Entry 4OHO (X-ray diffraction, 2.58 A resolution); this record covers chain A.

== Chain A ==
Name: Glucokinase regulatory protein
From: Homo sapiens
UniProt: Q14397 (GCKR_HUMAN); numbering as in UniProt (aligned over 1-625)
Sequence (638 residues; each row starts with the number of its first residue; numbers below 1 keep their minus sign (Met-11 is residue -11)):
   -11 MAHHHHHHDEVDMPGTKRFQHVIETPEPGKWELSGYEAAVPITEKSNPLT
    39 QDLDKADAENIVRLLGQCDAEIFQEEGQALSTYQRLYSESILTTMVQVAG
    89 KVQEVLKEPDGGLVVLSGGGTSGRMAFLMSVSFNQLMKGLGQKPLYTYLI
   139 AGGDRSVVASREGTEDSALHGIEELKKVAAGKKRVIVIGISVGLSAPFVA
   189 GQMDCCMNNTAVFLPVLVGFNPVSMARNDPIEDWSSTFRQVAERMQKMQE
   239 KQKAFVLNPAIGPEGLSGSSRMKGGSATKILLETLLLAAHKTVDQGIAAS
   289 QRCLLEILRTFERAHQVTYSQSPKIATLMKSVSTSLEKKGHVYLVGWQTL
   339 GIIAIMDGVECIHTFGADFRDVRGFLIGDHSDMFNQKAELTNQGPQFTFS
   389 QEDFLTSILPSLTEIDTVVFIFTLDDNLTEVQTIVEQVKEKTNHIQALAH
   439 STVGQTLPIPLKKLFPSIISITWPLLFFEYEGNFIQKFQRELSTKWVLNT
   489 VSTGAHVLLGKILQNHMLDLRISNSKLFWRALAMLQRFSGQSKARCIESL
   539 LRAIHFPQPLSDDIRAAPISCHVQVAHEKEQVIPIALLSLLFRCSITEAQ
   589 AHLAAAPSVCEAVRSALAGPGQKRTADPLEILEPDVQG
Disordered / not traced: -11 to 0, 67-68, 366-384, 607-626
Sequence notes: expression tag (-11 to 0, 626)
Residues lining bound ligands:
  - 2TG (5-{[(3S)-3-(prop-1-yn-1-yl)-4-{4-[S-(trifluoromethyl)sulfonimidoyl]phenyl}piperazin-1-yl]sulfonyl}pyridin-2-amine): Val10, Tyr24, Val28, Pro29, Glu32, Lys33, Ser34, Gly181, Leu182, Ser183, Asn209, Met213, Ala214, Arg215, Asp217, Ser255, His504, Lys514, Trp517, Arg518, Leu520, Ala521, Met522, Gln524, Arg525
  - D-sorbitol-6-phosphate (S6P): Gly107, Gly108, Thr109, Ser110, Glu150, Glu153, Ile178, Ser179, Val180, Gly181, Ser183, Ala184, Gly256, Ser257, Ser258, Arg259, His351, Thr352, Asn512, Lys514
Swiss-Prot annotation at these positions:
  - region: Ala199, Val200 (Important for interaction with GCK), Leu463 to Phe465 (Essential for interaction with GCK)
  - binding site (beta-D-fructose 1-phosphate): Thr109, Ser110, Glu153, Ser179 to Gly181, Glu348, Lys514
  - binding site (beta-D-fructose 6-phosphate): Thr109, Ser110, Ser179 to Gly181, Lys514
  - natural variant: Pro446 (P446L: Protective factor against diabetes type 2)
  - mutagenesis: Lys326 to Lys327 (No effect on inhibition of glucokinase), Asp413 (D413A: Impairs inhibition of glucokinase), Lys450 to Lys451 (Impairs inhibition of glucokinase), Leu463 to Phe465 (Abolishes interaction with GCK. Abolishes inhibition of GCK)

== Overview ==
Bound to chain A: compound 2TG and D-sorbitol-6-phosphate. Curated annotation (UniProt) lists 8
beta-D-fructose 1-phosphate-binding residues, 6 beta-D-fructose 6-phosphate-binding residues and 8 mutagenesis
sites.
Chain A is Glucokinase regulatory protein (Homo sapiens); the structure, Human GKRP bound to AMG-2668, was
determined by X-ray diffraction (same publication as 4OHK, 4OHM and 4OHP).
